Entry 3C29 (X-ray diffraction, 2.20 A resolution); this record covers chains H and E of the 8 polymer chains in the assembly.

# Chain H
Molecule: Recombinase cre
Organism: Bacteriophage P1
UniProt: P06956 (RECR_BPP1); numbering as in UniProt (aligned over 20-341)
Chain sequence (322 residues; each row starts with the number of its first residue):
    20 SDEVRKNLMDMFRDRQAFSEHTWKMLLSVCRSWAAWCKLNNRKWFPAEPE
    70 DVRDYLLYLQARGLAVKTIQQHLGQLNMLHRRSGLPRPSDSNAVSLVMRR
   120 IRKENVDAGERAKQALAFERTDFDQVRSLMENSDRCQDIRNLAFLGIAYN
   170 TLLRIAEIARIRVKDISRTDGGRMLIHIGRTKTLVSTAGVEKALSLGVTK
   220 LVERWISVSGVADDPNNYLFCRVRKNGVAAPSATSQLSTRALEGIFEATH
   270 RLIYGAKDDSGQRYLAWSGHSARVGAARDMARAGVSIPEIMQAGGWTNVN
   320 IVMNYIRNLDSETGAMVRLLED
Curated features (UniProtKB/Swiss-Prot):
  - active site: Arg173, His289, Arg292, Trp315, Tyr324 (O-(3'-phospho-DNA)-tyrosine intermediate)

# Chain E
Molecule: LoxP DNA, chain E
Sequence (34 nucleotides; row label = number of the first residue in the row):
     2 ATAACTTCGTATAXTGTATGCTATACGAAGTTAT
Modified residues: 1AP (2,6-diaminopurine nucleotide) at position 15

# Chain H / chain E interface
Contacting residue pairs (58):
  Met44(H) with DT11(E), base contact; DA12(E), base contact; DT13(E), base contact
  Ser47(H) with DT11(E), hydrogen bond to the phosphate
  Arg50(H) with DT11(E), salt bridge to the phosphate
  Arg81(H) with DA12(E), salt bridge to the phosphate
  Leu83(H) with DT13(E), phosphate contact
  Ala84(H) with DT13(E), hydrogen bond to the phosphate
  Lys86(H) with DA14(E), phosphate contact; 1AP_15(E), base contact
  Thr87(H) with DA12(E), sugar contact; DT13(E), hydrogen bond to the phosphate
  Gln90(H) with DT13(E), hydrogen bond to the base; DA14(E), base contact
  Arg118(H) with DC22(E), sugar contact
  Lys122(H) with DT23(E), salt bridge to the phosphate
  Ala131(H) with DA14(E), phosphate contact
  Lys132(H) with DA14(E), hydrogen bond to the phosphate
  Gln133(H) with 1AP_15(E), phosphate contact
  Arg154(H) with DA5(E), salt bridge to the phosphate
  Gln156(H) with DA5(E), phosphate contact; DC6(E), hydrogen bond to the phosphate
  Arg159(H) with DC6(E), salt bridge to the phosphate
  Arg173(H) with DT16(E), salt bridge to the phosphate
  Thr202(H) with DT16(E), phosphate contact; DG17(E), sugar contact
  Arg241(H) with DC6(E), phosphate contact; DT7(E), sugar contact
  Val242(H) with DA5(E), phosphate contact; DC6(E), hydrogen bond to the phosphate
  Arg243(H) with DA5(E), sugar contact
  Lys244(H) with DT3(E), hydrogen bond to the base; DA4(E), sugar contact; DA5(E), sugar contact
  Gln255(H) with DT7(E), phosphate contact
  Leu256(H) with DT7(E), phosphate contact
  Ser257(H) with DT7(E), hydrogen bond to the phosphate; DT8(E), base contact
  Arg259(H) with DT8(E), base contact
  Ala260(H) with DC6(E), sugar contact; DT7(E), phosphate contact
  Arg282(H) with DA12(E), hydrogen bond to the base; DT13(E), hydrogen bond to the sugar
  Tyr283(H) with DA14(E), sugar contact
  His289(H) with 1AP_15(E), salt bridge to the phosphate
  Arg292(H) with DT16(E), salt bridge to the phosphate
  Trp315(H) with DT16(E), hydrogen bond to the phosphate; DG17(E), phosphate contact
  Thr316(H) with DG17(E), hydrogen bond to the phosphate
  Asn317(H) with DG17(E), phosphate contact; DT18(E), base contact
  Asn319(H) with DT18(E), base contact
  Ile320(H) with DT16(E), sugar contact; DG17(E), phosphate contact
  Asn323(H) with 1AP_15(E), phosphate contact
  Tyr324(H) with 1AP_15(E), phosphate contact; DT16(E), hydrogen bond to the phosphate
  Arg326(H) with 1AP_15(E), salt bridge to the phosphate
Also at the interface, not in a pair above, chain H (43 interface residues in all): Arg121, Arg130, Gly314
Also at the interface, not in a pair above, chain E (20 interface residues in all): DA2, DC9, DG10, DA24

# In short
Chain H and chain E form an interface of 43 and 20 residues respectively, with 14 hydrogen bonds and 9 salt
bridges. Among the polar pairs are Gln90(H)-DT13(E), Lys244(H)-DT3(E) and Arg282(H)-DA12(E). From UniProt: 5
active-site residues on chain H.
Here chain H is Recombinase cre (Bacteriophage P1) and chain E is LoxP DNA, chain E. Entry 3C29 (Cre-loxP
Synaptic structure) was determined by X-ray diffraction.
